7BCN - chain A; structure by X-ray diffraction, 1.70 A resolution.

Chain A:
Name: Putative TRAP transporter solute receptor DctP
Organism: Advenella mimigardefordensis DPN7
Reference sequence: R4JTF7 (R4JTF7_9BURK); residues 3-341 here correspond to UniProt positions 1-339 (UniProt number = residue number - 2)
Amino-acid sequence (339 residues; each row starts with the number of its first residue):
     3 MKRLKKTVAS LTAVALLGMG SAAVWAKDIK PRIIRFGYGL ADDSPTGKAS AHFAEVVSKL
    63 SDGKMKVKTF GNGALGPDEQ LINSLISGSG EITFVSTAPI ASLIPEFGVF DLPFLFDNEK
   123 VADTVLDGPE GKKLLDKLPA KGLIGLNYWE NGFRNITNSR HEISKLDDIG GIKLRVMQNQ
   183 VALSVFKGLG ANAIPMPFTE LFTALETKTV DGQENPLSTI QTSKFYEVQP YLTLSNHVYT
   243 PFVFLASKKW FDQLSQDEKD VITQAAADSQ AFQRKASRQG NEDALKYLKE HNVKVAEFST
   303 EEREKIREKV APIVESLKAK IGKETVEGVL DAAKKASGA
Disordered / not traced: 3-29, 340-341
Residues lining bound ligands: D-xylonic acid (TK8): Gly41, Leu42, Asp80, Phe96, Ser98, Asn153, Arg156, Arg177, Met179, Phe200, Asn217, Phe244
What the authors report for this chain:
  - binding site for D-xylonic acid: Asp80, Ser98, Arg156, Arg177, Asn217
  - mutagenesis - G41V, R156A: decreased binding to D-xylonic acid
  - mutagenesis - G41A, G41L, S98A: increased binding to D-xylonic acid
  - mutagenesis - R177K, F200I: abolished binding to D-xylonic acid
  - specificity-determining residues: Gly41
  - mutagenesis - D80L: decreased stability

Overview:
Ligands of chain A: D-xylonic acid. From the paper: a binding site for D-xylonic acid at Asp80, Ser98 and
Arg156 among others; G41A, G41L and S98A increase binding to D-xylonic acid; 8 substitutions were tested in
all.
Chain A is Putative TRAP transporter solute receptor DctP (Advenella mimigardefordensis DPN7); the structure,
Crystal structure of the sugar acid binding protein DctPAm from Advenella mimigardefordensis strain DPN7T in
complex ..., was determined by X-ray diffraction together with 7BCO, 7BCP, 7BCR and 7BBR from the same study.
